PDB entry 3VYG | X-ray diffraction, 1.72 A resolution | chains F and L of the 12 polymer chains in the assembly

[Chain F (and L)]
Protein: Thiocyanate hydrolase subunit gamma
Organism: Thiobacillus thioparus
Notes: EC 3.5.5.8; chain L of this document is another copy of the same molecule, construct and numbering; everything in this record applies to it too
UniProt: O66188 (SCNC_THITI); residue numbers follow UniProt; this construct covers 1-243
Chain sequence (243 residues; row label = number of the first residue in the row):
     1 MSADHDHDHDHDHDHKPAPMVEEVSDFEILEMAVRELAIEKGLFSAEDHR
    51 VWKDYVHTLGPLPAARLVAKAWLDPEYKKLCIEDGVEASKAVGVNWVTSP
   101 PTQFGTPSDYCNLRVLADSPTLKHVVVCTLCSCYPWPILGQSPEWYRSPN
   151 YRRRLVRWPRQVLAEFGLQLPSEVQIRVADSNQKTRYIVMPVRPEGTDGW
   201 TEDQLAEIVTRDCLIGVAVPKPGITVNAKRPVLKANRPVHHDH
Unresolved in the structure: 1-22, 240-243
Construct notes: engineered mutation W136 (Arg in O66188)
Modified residues: C131 (3-sulfinoalanine; CSD); C133 (s-hydroxycysteine; CSO)
Swiss-Prot annotation at these positions:
  - binding site (Co(3+)): C128, C131, S132, C133
  - modified residue: C131 (Cysteine sulfinic acid (-SO2H)), C133 (Cysteine sulfenic acid (-SOH))
Ion coordination: Co3+: C128, C131, S132, C133

[Interface between chain F and chain L]
Contacting residue pairs (11; chain F residue first):
  Q161(F) - R154(L)
  Q161(F) - Q161(L)
  Q161(F) - E165(L)
  A164(F) - Q161(L)
  E165(F) - Q161(L)
  Q169(F) - R160(L)
  Q169(F) - A164(L)
  Q169(F) - Q169(L)
  Q169(F) - L170(L)
  L170(F) - Q169(L)
  S172(F) - Q169(L)
Also at the interface, not in a pair above, chain F (8 interface residues in all): R160, P171
Also at the interface, not in a pair above, chain L (8 interface residues in all): W158

[Overview]
The chain F/chain L interface involves 8 residues from each chain. C128(F), C131(F), S132(F) and C133(F)
coordinate Co3+. UniProt lists 4 Co3+-binding residues on chain F.
Chain F and chain L are both Thiocyanate hydrolase subunit gamma (Thiobacillus thioparus); the structure,
Crystal structure of Thiocyanate hydrolase mutant R136W, was determined by X-ray diffraction.
